Entry 6PB5 (electron microscopy, 4.52 A resolution (low resolution: residue-level contacts below are approximate; hydrogen-bond / salt-bridge calls are withheld)); this record covers chains D and 2 of the 10 polymer chains in the assembly.

# Chain D
Name: DNA-directed RNA polymerase subunit beta'
Source organism: Escherichia coli
Notes: EC 2.7.7.6
Reference sequence: P0A8T8 (RPOC_ECO57); residue numbers follow UniProt; this construct covers 1-1407
Sequence (1407 residues; numbered 1 to 1407; the number before each row is that of its first residue):
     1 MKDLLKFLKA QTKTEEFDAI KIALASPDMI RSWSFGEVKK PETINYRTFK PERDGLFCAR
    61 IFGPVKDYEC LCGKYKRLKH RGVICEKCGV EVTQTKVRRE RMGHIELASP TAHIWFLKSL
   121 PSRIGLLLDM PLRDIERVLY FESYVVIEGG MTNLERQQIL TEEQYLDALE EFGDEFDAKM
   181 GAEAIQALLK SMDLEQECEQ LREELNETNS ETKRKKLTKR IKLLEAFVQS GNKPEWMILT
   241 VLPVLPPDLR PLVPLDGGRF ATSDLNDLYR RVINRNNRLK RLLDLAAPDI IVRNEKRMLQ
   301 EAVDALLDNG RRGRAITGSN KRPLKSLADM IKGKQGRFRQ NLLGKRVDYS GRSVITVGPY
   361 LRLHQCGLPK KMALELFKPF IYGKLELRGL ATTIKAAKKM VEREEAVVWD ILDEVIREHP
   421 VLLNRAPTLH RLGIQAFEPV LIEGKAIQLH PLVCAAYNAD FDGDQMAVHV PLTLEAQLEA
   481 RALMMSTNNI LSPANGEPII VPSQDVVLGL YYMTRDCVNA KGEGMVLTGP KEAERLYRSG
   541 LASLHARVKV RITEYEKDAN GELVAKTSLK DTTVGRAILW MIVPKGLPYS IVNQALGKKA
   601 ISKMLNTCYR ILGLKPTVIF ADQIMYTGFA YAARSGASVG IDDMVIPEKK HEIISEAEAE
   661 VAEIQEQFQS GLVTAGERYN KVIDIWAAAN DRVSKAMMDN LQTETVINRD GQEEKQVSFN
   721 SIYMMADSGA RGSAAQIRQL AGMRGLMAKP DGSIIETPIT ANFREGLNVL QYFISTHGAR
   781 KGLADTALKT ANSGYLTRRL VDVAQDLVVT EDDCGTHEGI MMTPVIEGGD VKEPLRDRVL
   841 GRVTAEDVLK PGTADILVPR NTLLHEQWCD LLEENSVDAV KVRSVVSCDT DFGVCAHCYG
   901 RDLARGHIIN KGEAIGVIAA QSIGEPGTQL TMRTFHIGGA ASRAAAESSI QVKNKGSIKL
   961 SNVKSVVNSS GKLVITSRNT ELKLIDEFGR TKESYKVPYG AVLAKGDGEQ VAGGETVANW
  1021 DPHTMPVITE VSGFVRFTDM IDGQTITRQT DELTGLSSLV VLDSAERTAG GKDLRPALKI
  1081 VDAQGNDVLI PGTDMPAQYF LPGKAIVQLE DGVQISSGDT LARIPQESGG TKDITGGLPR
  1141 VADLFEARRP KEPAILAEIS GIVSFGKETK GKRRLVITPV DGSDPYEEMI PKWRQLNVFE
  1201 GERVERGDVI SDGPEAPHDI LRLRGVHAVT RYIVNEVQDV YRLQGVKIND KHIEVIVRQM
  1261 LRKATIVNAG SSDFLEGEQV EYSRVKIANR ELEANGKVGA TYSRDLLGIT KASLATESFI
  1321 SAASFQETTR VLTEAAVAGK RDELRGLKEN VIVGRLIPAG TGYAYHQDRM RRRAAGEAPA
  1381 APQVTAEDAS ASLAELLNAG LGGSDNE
Disordered / not traced: 1-14, 933-947, 1127-1136, 1377-1407
Ion coordination: Zn2+ site 1: Cys70, Cys72, Cys88; Mg2+: Asp460, Asp462, Asp464; Zn2+ site 2: Cys814, Cys888, Cys895, Cys898
Swiss-Prot annotation at these positions:
  - binding site (Zn(2+)): Cys70, Cys72, Cys85, Cys88, Cys814, Cys888, Cys895, Cys898
  - binding site (Mg(2+)): Asp460, Asp462, Asp464
  - modified residue: Lys972 (N6-acetyllysine)

# Chain 2
Molecule: Synthetic template strand DNA
Sequence (78 nucleotides; numbered 1 to 78; the number before each row is that of its first residue):
     1 CGCCGCGTCA GACTCGTAGG ATTATAGCAT AAAAAAGATG CGAAAAATGT GATCTAGATC
    61 ACATTTTAGG CAAAAAAG

# How chain D and chain 2 interact
Pairs across the interface (8; chain D residue first):
  Arg47(D) - DA35(2)
  Arg47(D) - DA36(2)
  Gly310(D) - DC9(2)
  Arg311(D) - DC9(2)
  Ala787(D) - DA12(2)
  Thr790(D) - DA12(2)
  Ala791(D) - DA12(2)
  Gln1326(D) - DA10(2)
Also at the interface, not in a pair above, chain D (10 interface residues in all): Thr48, Lys334, Glu1327
Also at the interface, not in a pair above, chain 2 (6 interface residues in all): DC13

# Summary
The interface between chain D and chain 2 involves 10 residues on one side and 6 on the other. The Zn2+ site 1
is built by Cys70(D), Cys72(D) and Cys88(D). From UniProt: 8 Zn2+-binding residues and 3 Mg2+-binding residues
on chain D.
Chain D is DNA-directed RNA polymerase subunit beta' (Escherichia coli) and chain 2 is Synthetic template
strand DNA; the structure, The E. coli class-II CAP-dependent transcription activation complex at the state 1
architecture, was determined by electron microscopy together with 6PB4 and 6PB6 from the same study.
